PDB entry 8IOC | electron microscopy, 2.86 A resolution | chains R and L of the 6 polymer chains in the assembly

== Chain R ==
Name: HA signal peptide, Melanocortin receptor 3, LgBiT subunit
Organism: Influenza A virus (strain A/Victoria/3/1975 H3N2)
UniProtKB: chimeric construct of P03435, P41968: residues -14 to 1 from P03435 (HEMA_I75A3) positions 1-16 (UniProt number = residue number + 15); residues 2-323 from P41968 positions 2-323 (same numbers)
Sequence (511 residues; each row starts with the number of its first residue; numbers below 1 keep their minus sign (Met-14 is residue -14)):
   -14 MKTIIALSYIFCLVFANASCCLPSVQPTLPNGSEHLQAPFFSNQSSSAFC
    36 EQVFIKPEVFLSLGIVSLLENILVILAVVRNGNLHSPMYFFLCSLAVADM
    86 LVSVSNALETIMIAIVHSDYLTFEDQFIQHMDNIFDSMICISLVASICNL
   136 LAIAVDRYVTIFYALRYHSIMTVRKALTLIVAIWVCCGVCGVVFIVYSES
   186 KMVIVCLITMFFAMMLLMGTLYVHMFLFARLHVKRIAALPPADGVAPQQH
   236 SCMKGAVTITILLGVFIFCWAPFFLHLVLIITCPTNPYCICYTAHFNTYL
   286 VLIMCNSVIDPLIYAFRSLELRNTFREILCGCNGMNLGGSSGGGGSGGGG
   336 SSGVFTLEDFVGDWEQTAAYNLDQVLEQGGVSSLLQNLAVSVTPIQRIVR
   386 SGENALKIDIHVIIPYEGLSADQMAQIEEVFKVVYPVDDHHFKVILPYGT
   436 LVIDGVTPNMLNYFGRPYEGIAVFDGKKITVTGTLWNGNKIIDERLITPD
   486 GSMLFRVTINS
Disordered / not traced: -14 to 34, 227-233, 314-496
Differences from the reference sequence: linker (324-338)
Disulfides: Cys35-Cys276, Cys268-Cys274
Bound ions: Ca2+: Glu94, Asp117, Asp121 (shared with Gly4(L), Phe6(L) of chain L)
UniProt features mapped onto this chain:
  - lipidation: Cys315 (S-palmitoyl cysteine)
  - glycosylation (N-linked (GlcNAc...) asparagine): Asn2, Asn16, Asn28
What the authors report for this chain:
  - mutagenesis - F45A (126-fold), I98A, D117A (34-fold), D121A (22-fold), I180A (22-fold), F258A (30-fold), H261A (32-fold), I265M (3-fold), I265W (18-fold), I265Y (4-fold): decreased signaling with gamma-melanocyte-stimulating hormone (chain L)
  - specificity-determining residues: Ile265 (proposed by the authors, not directly observed)
  - mutagenesis - L128A, L128V: increased signaling in response to PG-901
  - mutagenesis - E94A: abolished signaling with gamma-melanocyte-stimulating hormone (chain L)
  - Ca2+ coordination: Glu94, Asp117, Asp121

== Chain L ==
Name: gamma-melanocyte-stimulating hormone
Sequence (11 residues; numbered 1 to 11; the number before each row is that of its first residue):
     1 YVMGHFRWDRF
Bound ions: Ca2+: Gly4, Phe6 (shared with Glu94(R), Asp117(R), Asp121(R) of chain R)

== Chain R / chain L interface ==
Contacting residue pairs - 43 pairs, chain R then chain L:
  Gln37(R) with Asp9(L), hydrogen bond
  Phe45(R) with His5(L)
  Glu94(R) with Gly4(L); His5(L); Phe6(L), hydrogen bond (side chain-backbone)
  Thr95(R) with His5(L), hydrogen bond
  Ile98(R) with Met3(L), hydrophobic
  Asp110(R) with Tyr1(L), hydrogen bond (side chain-backbone)
  Ile113(R) with Tyr1(L), hydrophobic; Met3(L), hydrophobic
  Gln114(R) with Tyr1(L)
  Asp117(R) with Tyr1(L); Met3(L)
  Asn118(R) with Arg7(L), hydrogen bond
  Asp121(R) with Phe6(L); Arg7(L), salt bridge
  Ile124(R) with Phe6(L), hydrophobic
  Cys125(R) with Phe6(L)
  Leu128(R) with Phe6(L), hydrophobic
  Phe179(R) with Trp8(L)
  Ile180(R) with Arg7(L); Trp8(L), hydrophobic
  Ser183(R) with Arg7(L), hydrogen bond; Trp8(L), hydrogen bond
  Glu184(R) with Phe11(L)
  Lys186(R) with Phe11(L)
  Ile189(R) with Trp8(L); Phe11(L), hydrophobic
  Phe258(R) with Phe6(L), hydrophobic
  His261(R) with Trp8(L); Asp9(L), hydrogen bond (side chain-backbone)
  Leu262(R) with Trp8(L), hydrophobic
  Ile265(R) with Trp8(L); Asp9(L); Arg10(L); Phe11(L), hydrophobic
  Thr278(R) with Asp9(L)
  Phe281(R) with His5(L); Arg7(L); Trp8(L); Asp9(L)
  Leu285(R) with His5(L); Phe6(L), hydrophobic
Other interface residues (no listed pair), chain R (32 interface residues in all): Met97, Ser185, Val188, Ile266, Asn282
From the paper, about this interface:
  - interface residues, chain R: Gln37(R), Phe45(R), Met97(R), Ile98(R), Asp110(R), Ile113(R), Asn118(R), Asp121(R), Leu128(R), Ile180(R), Ser183(R), Lys186(R), Ile189(R), Phe258(R), His261(R), Ile265(R), Leu285(R)
  - hot spots on chain R (mutagenesis) - F45A (48-fold), I98A: decreased binding to gamma-melanocyte-stimulating hormone (chain L)

== Summary ==
32 residues of chain R face 10 of chain L across their interface; the contacts include 8 hydrogen bonds and 1
salt bridge. Among the polar pairs are Asp121(R)-Arg7(L), Gln37(R)-Asp9(L) and Glu94(R)-Phe6(L). From the
paper: F45A, I98A and D117A of chain R, among others, reduce signaling with gamma-melanocyte-stimulating
hormone (chain L); interface residues Gln37(R), Phe45(R) and Met97(R) among others; 13 substitutions were
tested in all.
Chain R is HA signal peptide, Melanocortin receptor 3, LgBiT subunit (Influenza A virus (strain
A/Victoria/3/1975 H3N2)) and chain L is gamma-melanocyte-stimulating hormone; the structure, Cryo-EM structure
of the gamma-MSH-bound human melanocortin receptor 3 (MC3R)-Gs complex, was determined by electron microscopy
together with 8INR and 8IOD from the same study.
